PDB entry 7U52 | electron microscopy, 3.40 A resolution | chains G and J of the 10 polymer chains in the assembly

[Chain G]
Protein: Histone H2A type 1
Organism: Homo sapiens
UniProt: P0C0S8 (H2A1_HUMAN); residues 1-129 here correspond to UniProt positions 2-130 (UniProt number = residue number + 1)
Amino-acid sequence (129 residues; numbered 1 to 129; the number before each row is that of its first residue):
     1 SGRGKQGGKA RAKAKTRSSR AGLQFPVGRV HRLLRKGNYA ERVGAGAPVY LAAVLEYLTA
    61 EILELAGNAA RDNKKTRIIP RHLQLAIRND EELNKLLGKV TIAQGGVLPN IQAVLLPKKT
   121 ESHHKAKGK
Disordered / not traced: 1-12, 118-129
UniProt features mapped onto this chain:
  - modified residue: Ser1 (N-acetylserine), Arg3 (Citrulline), Lys5 (N6-(2-hydroxyisobutyryl)lysine), Lys9 (N6-(2-hydroxyisobutyryl)lysine), Lys13 (N6-(beta-hydroxybutyryl)lysine), Lys36 (N6-(2-hydroxyisobutyryl)lysine), Lys74 (N6-(2-hydroxyisobutyryl)lysine), Lys75 (N6-(2-hydroxyisobutyryl)lysine), Lys95 (N6-(2-hydroxyisobutyryl)lysine), Lys99 (N6-glutaryllysine), Gln104 (N5-methylglutamine), Lys118 (N6-(2-hydroxyisobutyryl)lysine), Lys119 (N6-crotonyllysine), Thr120 (Phosphothreonine), Lys125 (N6-crotonyllysine)
  - cross-link (Glycyl lysine isopeptide (Lys-Gly)): Lys13 (interchain with G-Cter in ubiquitin), Lys15 (interchain with G-Cter in ubiquitin), Lys119 (interchain with G-Cter in ubiquitin)

[Chain J]
Molecule: 147-nt DNA strand
Sequence (147 nucleotides; row label = number of the first residue in the row):
     1 ATCGGATGTA TATATCTGAC ACGTGCCTGG AGACTAGGGA GTAATCCCCT TGGCGGTTAA
    61 AACGCGGGGG ACAGCGCGTA CGTGCGTTTA AGCGGTGCTA GAGCTGTCTA CGACCAATTG
   121 AGCGGCCTCG GCACCGGGAT TCTCGAT
Disordered / not traced: 1, 147

[How chain G and chain J interact]
Pairs across the interface (16):
  Lys13(G) - DG32(J)  phosphate contact
  Ala14(G) - DA31(J)  phosphate contact
  Ala14(G) - DG32(J)  phosphate contact
  Lys15(G) - DA31(J)  hydrogen bond to the phosphate
  Lys15(G) - DG32(J)  hydrogen bond to the phosphate
  Thr16(G) - DA31(J)  phosphate contact
  Arg17(G) - DA31(J)  salt bridge to the phosphate
  Arg20(G) - DG32(J)  salt bridge to the phosphate
  Gly28(G) - DG30(J)  phosphate contact
  Gly28(G) - DA31(J)  phosphate contact
  Arg29(G) - DG30(J)  phosphate contact
  Arg32(G) - DG29(J)  phosphate contact
  Arg32(G) - DG30(J)  salt bridge to the phosphate
  Arg42(G) - DG39(J)  sugar contact
  Arg77(G) - DC20(J)  hydrogen bond to the phosphate
  Arg77(G) - DA21(J)  salt bridge to the phosphate
Interface residues without a listed pair, chain G (12 interface residues in all): Ser18
Interface residues without a listed pair, chain J (8 interface residues in all): DA33

[In short]
12 residues of chain G and 8 residues of chain J are in contact, with 3 hydrogen bonds and 4 salt bridges.
Polar contacts include Lys15(G)-DA31(J), Lys15(G)-DG32(J) and Arg77(G)-DC20(J).
Here chain G is Histone H2A type 1 (Homo sapiens) and chain J is a 147-nt DNA strand. Entry 7U52 (nucleosome
core particle with AP-site at SHL-6.5) was determined by electron microscopy (same publication as 7U50, 7U51
and 7U53).
